Entry 5C4T (X-ray diffraction, 1.77 A resolution); this record covers chain A.

Chain A:
Molecule: Nuclear receptor ROR-gamma
Organism: Homo sapiens
Notes: fragment: Ligand-binding residues 267-507
UniProt: P51449 (RORG_HUMAN); numbering as in UniProt (aligned over 267-507)
Amino-acid sequence (241 residues; each row starts with the number of its first residue):
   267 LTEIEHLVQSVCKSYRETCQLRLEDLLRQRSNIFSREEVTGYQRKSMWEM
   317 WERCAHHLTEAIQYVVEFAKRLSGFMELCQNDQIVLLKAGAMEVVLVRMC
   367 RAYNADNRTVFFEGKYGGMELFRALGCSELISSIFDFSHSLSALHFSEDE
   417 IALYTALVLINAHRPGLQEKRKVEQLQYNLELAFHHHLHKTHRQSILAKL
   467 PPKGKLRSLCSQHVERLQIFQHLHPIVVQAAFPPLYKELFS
Differences from the reference sequence: variant H455 (Cys in P51449)
Small-molecule neighbours: 4Y6 ((1S)-4-{1-[2-chloro-6-(trifluoromethyl)benzoyl]-4-fluoro-1H-indazol-3-yl}-1-methylcyclohex-3-ene-1-carboxylic acid): W317, A321, L324, T325, I328, Q329, V332, L353, K354, A357, M358, V480, L483, Q484, Q487, I492, V494, Q495, A496, A497, F498, P499, L501, Y502, L505, F506
What the authors report for this chain:
  - conformationally variable residues (side-chain flip): A497, F498, Y502

Overview:
Bound to chain A: compound 4Y6. The paper reports conformational variability at A497, F498 and Y502.
Chain A is Nuclear receptor ROR-gamma (Homo sapiens); the structure, Identification of a Novel Allosteric
Binding Site for RORgt Inhibitors, was determined by X-ray diffraction (same publication as 4YPQ, 5C4O, 5C4S
and 5C4U).
